Entry 6S8N (electron microscopy, 3.10 A resolution); this record covers chains C and F of the 5 polymer chains in the assembly.

== Chain C ==
Molecule: Lipopolysaccharide export system protein LptC
From: Shigella flexneri
Reference sequence: D2A8C1 (D2A8C1_SHIF2); residues 1-191 here = UniProt positions 1-191
Chain sequence (191 residues; each row starts with the number of its first residue):
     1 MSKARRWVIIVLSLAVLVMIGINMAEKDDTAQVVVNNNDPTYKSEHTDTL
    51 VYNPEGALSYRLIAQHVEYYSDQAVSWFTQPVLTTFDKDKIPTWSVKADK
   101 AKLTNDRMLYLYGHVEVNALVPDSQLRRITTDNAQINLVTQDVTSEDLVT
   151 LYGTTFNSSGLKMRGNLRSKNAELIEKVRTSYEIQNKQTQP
Disordered / not traced: 25-191
Residues lining bound ligands: lipopolysaccharide fragment / Lauryl Maltose Neopentyl Glycol: M1, R6, I9, I10, S13, L14, V16, L17, I20, M24
What the authors report for this chain:
  - binding site for lipopolysaccharide fragment: L17, M24

== Chain F ==
Molecule: Lipopolysaccharide export system permease protein LptF
From: Shigella flexneri
Reference sequence: P0AFA1 (LPTF_SHIFL); numbering as in UniProt (aligned over 1-366)
Chain sequence (366 residues; each row starts with the number of its first residue):
     1 MIIIRYLVRETLKSQLAILFILLLIFFCQKLVRILGAAVDGDIPANLVLS
    51 LLGLGVPEMAQLILPLSLFLGLLMTLGKLYTESEITVMHACGLSKAVLVK
   101 AAMILAVFTAIVAAVNVMWAGPWSSRHQDEVLAEAKANPGMAALAQGQFQ
   151 QATNGSSVLFIESVDGSDFKDVFLAQIRPKGNARPSVVVADSGHLTQLRD
   201 GSQVVTLNQGTRFEGTALLRDFRITDFQDYQAIIGHQAVALDPNDTDQMD
   251 MRTLWNTDTDRARAELNWRITLVVTVFMMALMVVPLSVVNPRQGRVLSML
   301 PAMLLYLLFFLIQTSLKSNGGKGKLDPTLWMWTVNLIYLALAIVLNLWDT
   351 VPVRRLRASFSRKGAV
Disordered / not traced: 1, 134-246, 354-366
Differences from the reference sequence: conflict V274 (Phe in P0AFA1)
Residues lining bound ligands:
  - decylubiquinone (DCQ; 2-decyl-5,6-dimethoxy-3-methylcyclohexa-2,5-diene-1,4-dione): K78, T81, E82
  - lipopolysaccharide fragment / Lauryl Maltose Neopentyl Glycol: I25, C28, Q29, V32, R33, Q293, L297, L300, L304, L307, L311
  - Lauryl Maltose Neopentyl Glycol (LMN): R292, Q293, G294, R295, V296, L297, L300
What the authors report for this chain:
  - mutagenesis - P139D/F149D, F149D, R212E/Y230E, Y230E: abolished growth
  - mutagenesis - D129A/E265A, P139D, R212E: unchanged growth

== How chain C and chain F interact ==
Contacting residue pairs - 19 pairs, chain C then chain F:
  M1(C) with Q293(F); L297(F), hydrophobic
  R5(C) with Q293(F); S298(F); P301(F)
  I9(C) with P301(F), hydrophobic; L304(F), hydrophobic
  L12(C) with P301(F); L305(F), hydrophobic; L308(F), hydrophobic
  S13(C) with L304(F)
  A15(C) with L308(F)
  V16(C) with L304(F); L311(F), hydrophobic
  M19(C) with L308(F), hydrophobic; L311(F), hydrophobic
  I20(C) with L311(F), hydrophobic
  N23(C) with L311(F); S315(F)
Also at the interface, not in a pair above, chain C (11 interface residues in all): I22
Also at the interface, not in a pair above, chain F (13 interface residues in all): L300, L307, I312, T314
Interface features reported in the paper:
  - pairs named by the authors: M1(C)-Q293(F), L12(C)-L304(F), V16(C)-L307(F), M19(C)-L311(F), N23(C)-T314(F)

== Summary ==
Chain C and chain F form an interface of 11 and 13 residues respectively. The paper describes contacts between
M1(C) and Q293(F), L12(C) and L304(F) and V16(C) and L307(F) among others. From the paper: a binding site for
lipopolysaccharide fragment at L17(C) and M24(C); P139D/F149D, F149D and R212E/Y230E of chain F, among others,
abolish growth; 7 substitutions were tested in all.
Here chain C is Lipopolysaccharide export system protein LptC and chain F is Lipopolysaccharide export system
permease protein LptF, both from Shigella flexneri. Entry 6S8N (Cryo-EM structure of LptB2FGC in complex with
lipopolysaccharide) was determined by electron microscopy (same publication as 6S8G and 6S8H).
